Entry 8HDP (electron microscopy, 3.20 A resolution); this record covers chains A and R of the 5 polymer chains in the assembly.

Chain A:
Name: Chimeric miniGs
Organism: Homo sapiens
UniProt: P63092 (GNAS2_HUMAN); the construct lacks a stretch of the UniProt sequence, so the offset changes along the chain: 1-66 = UniProt 1-66; 67-115 = UniProt 205-253; 116-245 = UniProt 264-393
Chain sequence (246 residues; numbered 1 to 346; 100 numbers in that range are skipped by the numbering (no residue carries them; nothing is unmodelled there); the number before each row is that of its first residue):
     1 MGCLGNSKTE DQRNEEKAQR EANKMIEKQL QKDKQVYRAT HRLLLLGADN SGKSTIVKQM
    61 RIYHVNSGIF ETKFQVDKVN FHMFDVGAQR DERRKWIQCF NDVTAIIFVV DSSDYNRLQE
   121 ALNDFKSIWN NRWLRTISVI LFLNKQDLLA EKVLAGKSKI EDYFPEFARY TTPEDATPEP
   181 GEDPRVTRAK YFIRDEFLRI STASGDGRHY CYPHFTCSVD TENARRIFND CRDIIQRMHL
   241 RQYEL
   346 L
Not modelled in the structure: 1-8
Differences from the reference sequence: conflict Met25 (Lys in P63092), Asp49 (Gly in P63092), Asn50 (Glu in P63092), Tyr63 (Leu in P63092), Ala88 (Gly226 in P63092), Asp111 (Ala249 in P63092), Asp114 (Ser252 in P63092), Asp124 (Leu272 in P63092), Ser218 (Ala366 in P63092), Ala224 (Ile372 in P63092), Ile227 (Val375 in P63092)

Chain R:
Name: Adenosine A2b receptor
Organism: Homo sapiens
UniProt: P29275 (AA2BR_HUMAN); residues 1-332 here = UniProt positions 1-332
Chain sequence (332 residues; each row starts with the number of its first residue):
     1 MLLETQDALY VALELVIAAL SVAGNVLVCA AVGTANTLQT PTNYFLVSLA AADVAVGLFA
    61 IPFAITISLG FCTDFYGCLF LACFVLVLTQ SSIFSLLAVA VDRYLAICVP LRYKSLVTGT
   121 RARGVIAVLW VLAFGIGLTP FLGWNSKDSA TNNCTEPWDG TTNESCCLVK CLFENVVPMS
   181 YMVYFNFFGC VLPPLLIMLV IYIKIFLVAC RQLQRTELMD HSRTTLQREI HAAKSLAMIV
   241 GIFALCWLPV HAVNCVTLFQ PAQGKNKPKW AMNMAILLSH ANSVVNPIVY AYRNRDFRYT
   301 FHKIISRYLL CQADVKSGNG QAGVQPALGV GL
Not modelled in the structure: 1, 146-168, 219-223, 310-332
Disulfides: Cys78-Cys171
Small-molecule neighbours: adenosine (ADN): Val85, Leu86, Thr89, Phe173, Met179, Met182, Trp247, Val250, His251, Asn254, Ile276, Ser279, His280
What the authors report for this chain:
  - binding site for adenosine: Thr89, Met179, Met182, Trp247, Ile276, Ser279
  - mutagenesis - V250L: unchanged signaling in response to adenosine
  - conformationally variable residues (side-chain flip): Phe243
  - specificity-determining residues: Val250

How chain A and chain R interact:
Residue-residue contacts (38; chain A residue first):
  Gln31(A) with Thr120(R)
  Arg38(A) with Lys114(R)
  Ala39(A) with Ser115(R)
  His41(A) with Leu111(R), hydrogen bond (side chain-backbone)
  Val79(A) with Leu111(R), hydrophobic; Arg112(R)
  Phe81(A) with Leu111(R), hydrophobic
  Phe228(A) with Leu111(R), hydrophobic
  Cys231(A) with Leu111(R)
  Arg232(A) with Pro110(R); Leu111(R)
  Asp233(A) with Gln212(R); Arg215(R), salt bridge
  Ile235(A) with Pro110(R), hydrophobic; Leu111(R), hydrophobic
  Gln236(A) with Ile107(R), hydrogen bond (side chain-backbone); Pro110(R); Val208(R); Gln212(R), hydrogen bond
  Arg237(A) with Gln212(R), hydrogen bond; Arg215(R); Thr216(R)
  His239(A) with Ala106(R); Pro110(R)
  Leu240(A) with Ile107(R), hydrophobic; Gln212(R)
  Arg241(A) with Arg295(R), hydrogen bond (backbone-side chain)
  Gln242(A) with Arg295(R)
  Tyr243(A) with Arg103(R); Ala106(R); Ile107(R), hydrophobic
  Glu244(A) with Arg293(R); Arg295(R)
  Leu245(A) with Ile205(R), hydrophobic; Leu236(R), hydrophobic
  Leu346(A) with Leu213(R), hydrophobic; Thr216(R); Arg228(R)
Interface residues without a listed pair, chain A (22 interface residues in all): Tyr210
Interface residues without a listed pair, chain R (28 interface residues in all): Thr42, Asp102, Tyr113, Ala209, His231, Ala232, Ser235, Asn294, Arg298

In short:
Chain A and chain R form an interface of 22 and 28 residues respectively, with 5 hydrogen bonds and 1 salt
bridge. Polar pairs include Asp233(A)-Arg215(R), His41(A)-Leu111(R) and Gln236(A)-Ile107(R). From the paper: a
binding site for adenosine at Thr89(R), Met179(R) and Met182(R) among others; V250L of chain R leaves
signaling in response to adenosine unchanged.
Chain A is Chimeric miniGs and chain R is Adenosine A2b receptor, both from Homo sapiens; the structure,
Structure of A2BR bound to endogenous agonists adenosine, was determined by electron microscopy, deposited
together with 8HDO.
